7VLA - chains B and S of the 6 polymer chains in the assembly; structure by electron microscopy, 2.70 A resolution.

== Chain B ==
Molecule: Guanine nucleotide-binding protein G(I)/G(S)/G(T) subunit beta-1
Source organism: Homo sapiens
UniProt: P62873 (GBB1_HUMAN); residues 2-340 here = UniProt positions 2-340
Sequence (345 residues; row label = number of the first residue in the row; numbers below 1 keep their minus sign (Gly-4 is residue -4)):
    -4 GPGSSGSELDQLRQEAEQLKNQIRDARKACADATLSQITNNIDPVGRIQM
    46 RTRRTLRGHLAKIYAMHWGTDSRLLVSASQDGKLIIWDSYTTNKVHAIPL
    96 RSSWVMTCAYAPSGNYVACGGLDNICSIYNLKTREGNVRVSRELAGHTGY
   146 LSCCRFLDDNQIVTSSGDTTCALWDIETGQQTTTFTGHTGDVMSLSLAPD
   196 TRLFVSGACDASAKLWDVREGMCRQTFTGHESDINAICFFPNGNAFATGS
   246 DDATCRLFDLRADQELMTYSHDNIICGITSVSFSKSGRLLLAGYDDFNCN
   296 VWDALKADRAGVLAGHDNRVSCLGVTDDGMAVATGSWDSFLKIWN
Unresolved in the structure: -4 to 1
Sequence notes: expression tag (-4 to 1)
UniProt features mapped onto this chain:
  - modified residue: Ser2 (N-acetylserine), His266 (Phosphohistidine)
  - natural variant: Leu30 (L30F: In MRD42; uncertain significance), Arg52 (R52G: In MRD42), Gly64 (G64V: In MRD42), Asp76 (D76E: In MRD42; D76G: In MRD42), Gly77 (G77S: In MRD42), Lys78 (K78R: In MRD42), Ile80 (I80N: In MRD42; I80T: In MRD42), His91 (H91R: In MRD42; uncertain significance), Ala92 (A92T: In MRD42), Pro94 (P94S: In MRD42), Leu95 (L95P: In MRD42), Arg96 (R96L: In MRD42), 5 further natural variant entries in UniProt

== Chain S ==
Molecule: scFv16
Source organism: Homo sapiens
Notes: antibody fragment or engineered binder
Sequence (256 residues; each row starts with the number of its first residue):
     1 DVQLVESGGGLVQPGGSRKLSCSASGFAFSSFGMHWVRQAPEKGLEWVAY
    51 ISSGSGTIYYADTVKGRFTISRDDPKNTLFLQMTSLRSEDTAMYYCVRSI
   101 YYYGSSPFDFWGQGTTLTVSSGGGGSGGGGSGGGGSDIVMTQATSSVPVT
   151 PGESVSISCRSSKSLLHSNGNTYLYWFLQRPGQSPQLLIYRMSNLASGVP
   201 DRFSGSGSGTAFTLTISRLEAEDVGVYYCMQHLEYPLTFGAGTKLELKGS
   251 LEVLFQ
Unresolved in the structure: 122-134, 248-256
Cystine bridges: Cys22-Cys96, Cys159-Cys229

== Chain B / chain S interface ==
Residue-residue contacts - 12 pairs, chain B then chain S:
  Asp66(B) - Tyr103(S)
  Arg68(B) - Tyr103(S)
  Val90(B) - Tyr102(S)  hydrophobic
  Arg129(B) - Val2(S)
  Arg129(B) - Arg98(S)  hydrogen bond (backbone-side chain)
  Arg129(B) - Asp109(S)  salt bridge
  Arg129(B) - Phe110(S)
  Glu130(B) - Gly26(S)
  Glu130(B) - Phe27(S)
  Glu130(B) - Ala28(S)  hydrogen bond (backbone-backbone)
  Glu130(B) - Phe32(S)
  Gly131(B) - Phe32(S)
Other interface residues (no listed pair), chain B (9 interface residues in all): Leu69, Asp83, His91
Other interface residues (no listed pair), chain S (11 interface residues in all): Ile100

== Summary ==
9 residues of chain B face 11 of chain S across their interface; the contacts include 2 hydrogen bonds and 1
salt bridge. Polar pairs include Arg129(B)-Asp109(S), Arg129(B)-Arg98(S) and Glu130(B)-Ala28(S).
Here chain B is Guanine nucleotide-binding protein G(I)/G(S)/G(T) subunit beta-1 and chain S is scFv16, both
from Homo sapiens. Entry 7VLA (Cryo-EM structure of the CCL15(27-92) bound CCR1-Gi complex) was determined by
electron microscopy, deposited together with 7VL8 and 7VL9.
